Entry 1X1K (X-ray diffraction, 1.10 A resolution); this record covers chains D and F of the 6 polymer chains in the assembly.

[Chain D]
Protein: Host-guest peptide (Pro-Pro-Gly)4-(Pro-alloHyp-Gly)-(Pro-Pro-Gly)4
Sequence (27 residues; row label = number of the first residue in the row):
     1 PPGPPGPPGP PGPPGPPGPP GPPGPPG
Modified positions: Pro14 (4-hydroxyproline; HYP)

[Chain F]
Protein: Host-guest peptide (Pro-Pro-Gly)4-(Pro-alloHyp-Gly)-(Pro-Pro-Gly)4
Sequence (30 residues; row label = number of the first residue in the row):
     1 PPGPPGPPGP PGPPGPPGPP GPPGPPGPPG
Disordered / not traced: 30
Modified positions: Pro14 (4-hydroxyproline; HYP); Pro17 (4-hydroxyproline; HYP)

[How chain D and chain F interact]
Residue-residue contacts (51; chain D residue first):
  Pro1(D) with Pro2(F); Gly3(F), hydrogen bond (backbone-backbone)
  Pro2(D) with Pro2(F); Gly3(F)
  Gly3(D) with Gly3(F); Pro4(F)
  Pro4(D) with Gly3(F); Pro5(F); Gly6(F), hydrogen bond (backbone-backbone)
  Gly6(D) with Gly6(F); Pro7(F)
  Pro7(D) with Pro8(F); Gly9(F), hydrogen bond (backbone-backbone)
  Pro8(D) with Gly9(F)
  Gly9(D) with Gly9(F); Pro10(F)
  Pro10(D) with Gly9(F); Pro10(F); Pro11(F); Gly12(F), hydrogen bond (backbone-backbone)
  Pro11(D) with Gly12(F)
  Gly12(D) with Gly12(F); Pro13(F)
  Pro13(D) with Pro14(F); Gly15(F), hydrogen bond (backbone-backbone)
  Gly15(D) with Gly15(F); Pro16(F)
  Pro16(D) with Gly15(F); Pro16(F); Pro17(F); Gly18(F), hydrogen bond (backbone-backbone)
  Pro17(D) with Gly18(F)
  Gly18(D) with Gly18(F); Pro19(F)
  Pro19(D) with Gly18(F); Pro20(F); Gly21(F), hydrogen bond (backbone-backbone)
  Pro20(D) with Gly21(F)
  Gly21(D) with Gly21(F); Pro22(F)
  Pro22(D) with Pro23(F); Gly24(F), hydrogen bond (backbone-backbone)
  Gly24(D) with Gly24(F); Pro25(F)
  Pro25(D) with Gly24(F); Pro26(F); Gly27(F), hydrogen bond (backbone-backbone)
  Pro26(D) with Gly27(F)
  Gly27(D) with Gly27(F); Pro28(F); Pro29(F)
Also at the interface, not in a pair above, chain D (27 interface residues in all): Pro5, Pro14, Pro23
Also at the interface, not in a pair above, chain F (29 interface residues in all): Pro1

[In short]
27 residues of chain D face 29 of chain F across their interface, with 9 hydrogen bonds. Main-chain hydrogen
bonds include Pro1(D)-Gly3(F), Pro4(D)-Gly6(F) and Pro7(D)-Gly9(F).
Chain D is Host-guest peptide (Pro-Pro-Gly)4-(Pro-alloHyp-Gly)-(Pro-Pro-Gly)4 and chain F is Host-guest
peptide (Pro-Pro-Gly)4-(Pro-alloHyp-Gly)-(Pro-Pro-Gly)4; the structure, Host-guest peptide
(Pro-Pro-Gly)4-(Pro-alloHyp-Gly)-(Pro-Pro-Gly)4, was determined by X-ray diffraction.
